3N9K - chain A; structure by X-ray diffraction, 1.70 A resolution.

[Chain A]
Molecule: Glucan 1,3-beta-glucosidase
Source organism: Candida albicans
Notes: EC 3.2.1.58
UniProt: P29717 (EXG_CANAL); residues 2-400 here correspond to UniProt positions 40-438 (UniProt number = residue number + 38)
Sequence (399 residues; row label = number of the first residue in the row):
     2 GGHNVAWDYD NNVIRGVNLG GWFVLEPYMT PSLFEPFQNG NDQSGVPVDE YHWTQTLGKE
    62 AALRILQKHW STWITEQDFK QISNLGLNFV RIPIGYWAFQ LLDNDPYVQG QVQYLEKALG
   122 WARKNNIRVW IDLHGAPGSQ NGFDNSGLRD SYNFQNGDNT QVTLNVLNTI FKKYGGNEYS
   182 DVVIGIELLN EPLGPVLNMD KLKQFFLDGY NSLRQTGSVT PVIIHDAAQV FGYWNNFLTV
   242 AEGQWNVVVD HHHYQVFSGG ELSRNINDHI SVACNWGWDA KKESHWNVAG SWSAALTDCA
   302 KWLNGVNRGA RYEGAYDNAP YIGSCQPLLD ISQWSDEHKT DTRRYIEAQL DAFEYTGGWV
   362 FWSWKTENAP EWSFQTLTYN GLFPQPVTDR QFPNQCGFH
Unresolved in the structure: 2-6
Differences from the reference sequence: engineered mutation A229 (Phe267 in P29717), S292 (Glu330 in P29717)
Disulfide bonds: C275-C397, C300-C326

[Overview]
Chain A is Glucan 1,3-beta-glucosidase (Candida albicans); the structure, F229A/E292S Double Mutant of
Exo-beta-1,3-glucanase from Candida albicans in Complex with Laminaritriose at 1.7 A, was determined by X-ray
diffraction together with 3O6A, 2PC8 and 2PF0 from the same study.
